Entry 9C7Y (electron microscopy, 3.24 A resolution); this record covers chains B and C of the 5 polymer chains in the assembly.

Chain B (and C):
Protein: Phosphoprotein
Organism: Human respiratory syncytial virus A2
Notes: chain C of this document is another copy of the same molecule, construct and numbering; everything in this record applies to it too
UniProt: P03421 (PHOSP_HRSVA); numbering as in UniProt (aligned over 1-241)
Chain sequence (256 residues; row label = number of the first residue in the row):
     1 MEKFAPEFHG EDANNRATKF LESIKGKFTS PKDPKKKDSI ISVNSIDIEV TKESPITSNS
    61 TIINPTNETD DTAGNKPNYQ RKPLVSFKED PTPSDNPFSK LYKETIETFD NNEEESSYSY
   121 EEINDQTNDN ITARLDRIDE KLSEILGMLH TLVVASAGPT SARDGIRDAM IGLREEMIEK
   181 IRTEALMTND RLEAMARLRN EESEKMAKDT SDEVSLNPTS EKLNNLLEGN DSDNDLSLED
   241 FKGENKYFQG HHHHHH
Not modelled in the structure: 1-127, 242-256 (chain C: 1-129, 187-256)
Sequence notes: expression tag (242-256)
Curated features (UniProtKB/Swiss-Prot):
  - region: M1 to S30 (Binding to monomeric RNA-free nucleoprotein), S39 to T57 (Important for viral particle assembly), R81 to F87 (Binding to host phosphatase PP1), D90 to D110 (Binding to protein M2-1), L216 to S232 (Binding to RNA-directed RNA polymerase L), S232 to F241 (Binding to the N-RNA complex)
  - site: T108 (Interaction with protein M2-1)
  - modified residue: T108 (Phosphothreonine), S116 (Phosphoserine), S117 (Phosphoserine), S119 (Phosphoserine), S232 (Phosphoserine), S237 (Phosphoserine)
  - mutagenesis: F87 (F87A: Almost complete loss of viral transcription. Complete loss of interaction with host phosphatase PP1), F98 (F98A: Complete loss of interaction with protein M2-1. Almost complete loss of viral transcription and loss of localization of protein M2-1 in inclusion bodies), L101 (L101A: Complete loss of interaction with protein M2-1. Almost complete loss of viral transcription and loss of localization of protein M2-1 in inclusion bodies), Y102 (Y102A: Complete loss of interaction with protein M2-1. Almost complete loss of viral transcription and loss of localization of protein M2-1 in inclusion bodies), T105 (T105A/D: Complete loss of interaction with protein M2-1. Almost complete loss of viral transcription and loss of localization of protein M2-1 in inclusion bodies), I106 (I106A: Complete loss of interaction with protein M2-1. Almost complete loss of viral transcription and loss of localization of protein M2-1 in inclusion bodies), T108 (T108D: Loss of interaction with protein M2-1 and loss of localization of protein M2-1 in inclusion bodies), F109 (F109A: Complete loss of interaction with protein M2-1. Almost complete loss of viral transcription and loss of localization of protein M2-1 in inclusion bodies), S116 to S119 (60% loss of transcription inhibition by M2-2), G172 (G172S: Almost complete loss of interaction with the nucleoprotein), E176 (E176G: Complete loss of interaction with the nucleoprotein), D233 (D233A: Complete loss of interaction with the N-RNA complex; when associated with A-239), 4 further mutagenesis entries in UniProt

Interface between chain B and chain C:
Contacting residue pairs - 20 pairs, chain B then chain C:
  T132(B) - R134(C)
  L135(B) - R134(C)
  D136(B) - R134(C)  salt bridge
  I138(B) - I138(C)  hydrophobic
  D139(B) - K141(C)  salt bridge
  L142(B) - I138(C)
  L142(B) - K141(C)
  I145(B) - I145(C)  hydrophobic
  L146(B) - K141(C)
  L146(B) - E144(C)
  L146(B) - I145(C)  hydrophobic
  L149(B) - M148(C)  hydrophobic
  L149(B) - L149(C)  hydrophobic
  H150(B) - E144(C)  salt bridge
  H150(B) - M148(C)
  L152(B) - L152(C)  hydrophobic
  I166(B) - R163(C)
  R167(B) - T160(C)  hydrogen bond (backbone-side chain)
  D168(B) - T160(C)
  I171(B) - L152(C)  hydrophobic
Interface residues without a listed pair, chain B (18 interface residues in all): V154, A157, A169
Interface residues without a listed pair, chain C (15 interface residues in all): I131, L142, A155, S156, P159

Summary:
Chain B and chain C form an interface of 18 and 15 residues respectively; the contacts include 1 hydrogen bond
and 3 salt bridges. Polar pairs include D136(B)-R134(C), D139(B)-K141(C) and H150(B)-E144(C). Curated
annotation (UniProt) lists 19 mutagenesis sites on chain B.
Both chains are Phosphoprotein (Human respiratory syncytial virus A2). Entry 9C7Y (Structure Of Respiratory
Syncytial Virus Polymerase in complex with JNJ-2729) was determined by electron microscopy.
